7W14 - chains B and E of the 5 polymer chains in the assembly; structure by electron microscopy, 2.20 A resolution.

== Chain B ==
Protein: Capsid protein VP2
Source organism: Coxsackievirus B3
Sequence (263 residues; row label = number of the first residue in the row):
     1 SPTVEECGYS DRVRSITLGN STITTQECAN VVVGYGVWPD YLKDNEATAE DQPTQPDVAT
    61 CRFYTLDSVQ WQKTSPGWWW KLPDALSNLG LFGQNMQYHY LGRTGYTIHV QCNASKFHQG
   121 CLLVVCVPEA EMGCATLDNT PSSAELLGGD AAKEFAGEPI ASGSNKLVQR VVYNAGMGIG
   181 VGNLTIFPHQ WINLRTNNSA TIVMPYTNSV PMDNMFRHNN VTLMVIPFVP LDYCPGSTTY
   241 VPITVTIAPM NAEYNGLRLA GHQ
Not modelled in the structure: 1-7

== Chain E ==
Protein: Coxsackievirus and adenovirus receptor
Source organism: Homo sapiens
UniProt: P78310 (CXAR_HUMAN); residues 23-238 here correspond to UniProt positions 21-236 (UniProt number = residue number - 2)
Sequence (219 residues; row label = number of the first residue in the row):
    22 MSITTPEEMI EKAKGETAYL PCKFTLSPED QGPLDIEWLI SPADNQKVDQ VIILYSGDKI
    82 YDDYYPDLKG RVHFTSNDLK SGDASINVTN LQLSDIGTYQ CKVKKAPGVA NKKIHLVVLV
   142 KPSGARCYVD GSEEIGSDFK IKCEPKEGSL PLQYEWQKLS DSQKMPTSWL AEMTSSVISV
   202 KNASSEYSGT YSCTVRNRVG SDQCLLRLNV VPPSNKALE
Not modelled in the structure: 22, 147-240
Differences from the reference sequence: initiating methionine (22); expression tag (239-240)
UniProt features mapped onto this chain:
  - glycosylation (N-linked (GlcNAc...) asparagine): N108, N203
Disulfides: C43-C122

== Interface between chain B and chain E ==
Residue-residue contacts - 11 pairs, chain B then chain E:
  T136(B) - E28(E)
  D138(B) - P27(E)
  D138(B) - E28(E)
  N139(B) - T26(E)
  N139(B) - P27(E)
  N139(B) - E28(E)  hydrogen bond (side chain-backbone)
  G163(B) - E28(E)
  S164(B) - E28(E)
  S164(B) - E29(E)
  S164(B) - M30(E)
  K166(B) - T26(E)  hydrogen bond

== Overview ==
6 residues of chain B face 5 of chain E across their interface; the contacts include 2 hydrogen bonds. Polar
pairs include N139(B)-E28(E) and K166(B)-T26(E).
Here chain B is Capsid protein VP2 (Coxsackievirus B3) and chain E is Coxsackievirus and adenovirus receptor
(Homo sapiens). Entry 7W14 (Coxsackievirus B3 at pH7.4 (VP3-234E) incubation with coxsackievirus and
adenovirus receptor for 20min) was determined by electron microscopy (same publication as 7VXH, 7VXZ, 7VY0,
7VY5, 7VY6, 7VYK and 3 further entries).
